PDB entry 6EHQ | X-ray diffraction, 2.20 A resolution | chains S and T of the 4 polymer chains in the assembly

[Chain S (and T)]
Molecule: Hydrogenase-2 small chain
Source organism: Escherichia coli
Notes: EC 1.12.99.6; chain T of this document is another copy of the same molecule, construct and numbering; everything in this record applies to it too
UniProt: P69741 (MBHT_ECOLI); residues 1-293 here correspond to UniProt positions 38-330 (UniProt number = residue number + 37)
Sequence (300 residues; row label = number of the first residue in the row; numbering starts at 0):
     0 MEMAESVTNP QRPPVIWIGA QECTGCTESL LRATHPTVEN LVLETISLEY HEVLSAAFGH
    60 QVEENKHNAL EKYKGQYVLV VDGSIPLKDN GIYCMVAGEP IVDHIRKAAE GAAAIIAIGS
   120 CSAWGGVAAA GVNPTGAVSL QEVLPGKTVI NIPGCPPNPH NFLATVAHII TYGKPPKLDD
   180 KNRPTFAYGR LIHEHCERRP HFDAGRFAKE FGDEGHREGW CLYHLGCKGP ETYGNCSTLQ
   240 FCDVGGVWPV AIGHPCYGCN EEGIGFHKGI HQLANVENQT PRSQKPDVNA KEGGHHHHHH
Unresolved in the structure: 0-9, 277-299 (chain T: 0-8, 277-299)
Differences from the reference sequence: initiating methionine (0); expression tag (294-299)
Metal / ion sites: 4Fe-4S cluster Fe site 1: Cys22, Cys25, Asp81, Cys120, Cys154; 4Fe-4S cluster Fe site 2: His192, Cys195, Cys220, Cys226; 3Fe-4S cluster Fe: Cys235, Cys255, Cys258
Ligand contacts:
  - 3Fe-4S cluster (F3S): Thr231, Cys235, Phe240, Trp247, Pro248, Cys255, Tyr256, Gly257, Cys258, Asn259
  - 4Fe-4S cluster (SF4), molecule 1: Glu21, Cys22, Thr23, Gly24, Cys25, Asp81, Gly82, Gly118, Ser119, Cys120, Val126, Gly153, Cys154, Pro155
  - 4Fe-4S cluster (SF4), molecule 2: Ile191, His192, Cys195, Arg197, Arg198, Phe201, Cys220, Leu221, Tyr222, Cys226, Gly228, Pro229, Val249
Curated features (UniProtKB/Swiss-Prot):
  - binding site ([4Fe-4S] cluster): Cys22, Cys25, Cys120, Cys154, His192, Cys195, Cys220, Cys226
  - binding site ([3Fe-4S] cluster): Cys235, Cys255, Cys258
From the paper describing this entry:
  - 4Fe-4S cluster coordination: Cys25, His192, Cys195, Cys220
  - 3Fe-4S cluster coordination: Cys235, Cys255, Cys258
  - conformationally variable residues (side-chain flip): Asp81

[Interface between chain S and chain T]
Pairs across the interface (39):
  Arg189(S) - His200(T)  hydrogen bond
  Arg189(S) - Glu217(T)  hydrogen bond (side chain-backbone)
  Arg189(S) - Trp219(T)
  His192(S) - Pro199(T)
  Glu193(S) - Pro199(T)
  Glu193(S) - His200(T)  hydrogen bond (backbone-side chain)
  Glu193(S) - Arg205(T)  salt bridge
  His194(S) - Glu196(T)
  His194(S) - Arg197(T)
  His194(S) - Pro199(T)
  His194(S) - His200(T)  hydrogen bond
  His194(S) - Gly218(T)
  Cys195(S) - Cys195(T)
  Cys195(S) - Glu196(T)
  Cys195(S) - Pro199(T)
  Glu196(S) - His194(T)
  Glu196(S) - Cys195(T)
  Glu196(S) - Glu196(T)
  Arg197(S) - His194(T)
  Arg198(S) - Pro199(T)
  Arg198(S) - Asp202(T)  salt bridge
  Pro199(S) - His192(T)
  Pro199(S) - Glu193(T)
  Pro199(S) - His194(T)
  Pro199(S) - Cys195(T)
  Pro199(S) - Arg198(T)
  His200(S) - Arg189(T)
  His200(S) - Glu193(T)  hydrogen bond (side chain-backbone)
  His200(S) - His194(T)  hydrogen bond
  Asp202(S) - Arg198(T)  salt bridge
  Asp202(S) - Asp202(T)
  Arg205(S) - Glu193(T)  salt bridge
  Glu217(S) - Arg189(T)  hydrogen bond (backbone-side chain)
  Gly218(S) - His194(T)
  Trp219(S) - Arg189(T)
  Asp242(S) - Asp242(T)
  Asp242(S) - Val243(T)
  Val243(S) - Asp242(T)
  Gly244(S) - Gly244(T)

[Overview]
Chain S and chain T each contribute 18 residues to their interface; the contacts include 7 hydrogen bonds and
4 salt bridges. Among the polar pairs are Glu193(S)-Arg205(T), Arg198(S)-Asp202(T) and Arg189(S)-His200(T).
The paper reports 4Fe-4S cluster coordination by Cys25(S), His192(S) and Cys195(S) among others; 3Fe-4S
cluster coordination by Cys235(S), Cys255(S) and Cys258(S).
Chain S and chain T are both Hydrogenase-2 small chain (Escherichia coli); the structure, E. coli
Hydrogenase-2 (as isolated form), was determined by X-ray diffraction (same publication as 6EHS and 6EN9).
